Entry 3QXW (X-ray diffraction, 1.85 A resolution); this record covers chain A.

# Chain A
Name: Anti-Methotrexate CDR1-4 Graft VHH
Source organism: Lama Glama
Notes: antibody fragment or engineered binder
Amino-acid sequence (126 residues; each row starts with the number of its first residue; note: 5 numbers in that range are skipped by the numbering (no residue carries them; nothing is unmodelled there)):
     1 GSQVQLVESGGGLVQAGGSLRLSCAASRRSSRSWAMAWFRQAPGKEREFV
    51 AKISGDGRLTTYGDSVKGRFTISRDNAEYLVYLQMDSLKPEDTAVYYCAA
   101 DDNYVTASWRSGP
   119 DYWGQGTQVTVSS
Not modelled in the structure: 1-2
Cystine bridges: C24-C98

# Overview
Chain A is Anti-Methotrexate CDR1-4 Graft VHH (Lama Glama); the structure, Free structure of an
anti-methotrexate CDR1-4 Graft VHH Antibody, was determined by X-ray diffraction together with 3QXV, 3QXT and
3QXU from the same study.
